PDB entry 7LFA | X-ray diffraction, 1.86 A resolution | chains A and B of the 3 polymer chains in the assembly

[Chain A]
Molecule: Apolipoprotein L1
Organism: Homo sapiens
UniProt: O14791 (APOL1_HUMAN); residues 61-172 here = UniProt positions 61-172
Sequence (130 residues; row label = number of the first residue in the row):
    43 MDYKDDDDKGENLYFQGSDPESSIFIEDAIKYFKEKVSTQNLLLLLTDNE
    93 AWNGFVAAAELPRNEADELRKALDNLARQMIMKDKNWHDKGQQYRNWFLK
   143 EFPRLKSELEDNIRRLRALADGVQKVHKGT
Not modelled in the structure: 43-65, 160-172
Sequence notes: initiating methionine (43); expression tag (44-60)

[Chain B]
Molecule: Fab 3B6 heavy chain
Organism: Homo sapiens
Notes: antibody fragment or engineered binder
Sequence (223 residues; numbered 1 to 223; the number before each row is that of its first residue):
     1 QVQLQQSGAELARPGASVKLSCKASGYTFTSHWMQWLKQRPGQGLEWIGA
    51 IYPGDGDTKFTQKFKDKATLTADKSSTTAYMQLSSLASEDSAVYYCAREN
   101 LYGYYFDYWGQGTTLTVSSASTKGPSVFPLAPSSKSTSGGTAALGCLVKD
   151 YFPEPVTVSWNSGALTSGVHTFPAVLQSSGLYSLSSVVTVPSSSLGTQTY
   201 ICNVNHKPSNTKVDKKVEPKSCD
Not modelled in the structure: 221-223
Cystine bridges: Cys22-Cys96, Cys146-Cys202

[Interface between chain A and chain B]
Pairs across the interface - 11 pairs, chain A then chain B:
  Met124(A) with Leu101(B); Tyr102(B)
  Lys125(A) with Trp33(B), hydrogen bond (backbone-side chain); Tyr52(B); Asp55(B), salt bridge; Asp57(B), salt bridge
  Lys127(A) with Glu99(B), salt bridge; Tyr104(B)
  His130(A) with Leu101(B); Tyr102(B); Tyr104(B), hydrogen bond
Other interface residues (no listed pair), chain A (5 interface residues in all): Lys132

[Summary]
5 residues of chain A face 8 of chain B across their interface; the contacts include 2 hydrogen bonds and 3
salt bridges. Among the polar pairs are Lys125(A)-Asp55(B), Lys125(A)-Asp57(B) and Lys127(A)-Glu99(B).
Chain A is Apolipoprotein L1 and chain B is Fab 3B6 heavy chain, both from Homo sapiens; the structure, Fab
3B6 bound to ApoL1 NTD, was determined by X-ray diffraction, deposited together with 7LF7, 7LF8, 7LFB and
7LFD.
